8AP7 - chains F and R of the 30 polymer chains in the assembly; structure by electron microscopy, 2.70 A resolution.

== Chain F ==
Name: subunit-f
Source organism: Trypanosoma brucei brucei
UniProt: Q57ZE2 (Q57ZE2_TRYB2); numbering as in UniProt (aligned over 1-145)
Amino-acid sequence (145 residues; row label = number of the first residue in the row):
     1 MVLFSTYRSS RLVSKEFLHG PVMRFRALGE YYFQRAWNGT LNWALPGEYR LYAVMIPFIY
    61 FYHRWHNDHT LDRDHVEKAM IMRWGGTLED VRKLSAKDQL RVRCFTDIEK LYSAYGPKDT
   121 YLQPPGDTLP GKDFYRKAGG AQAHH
Disordered / not traced: 1, 137-145
Small-molecule neighbours:
  - 1,2-diacyl-sn-glycero-3-phosphocholine (PC1), molecule 1: A44, L45, P46, L51, Y52, M55, I56, P57, Y60, F61, R64
  - 1,2-diacyl-sn-glycero-3-phosphocholine (PC1), molecule 2: W65, D68, H69

== Chain R ==
Name: ATPEG4
Source organism: Trypanosoma brucei brucei
Amino-acid sequence (62 residues; each row starts with the number of its first residue):
     1 MLLGGFVPRR FSQFNRDPCW MFFIFSVGFW LGEYPAMMIK YNARDLVYDP HRYVWSHHDD
    61 HH
Small-molecule neighbours:
  - 1,2-diacyl-sn-glycero-3-phosphocholine (PC1), molecule 1: M1, L2, F23, S26, W30, E33, Y34, M37
  - 1,2-diacyl-sn-glycero-3-phosphocholine (PC1), molecule 2: P18, M21, F22, F25

== How chain F and chain R interact ==
Residue-residue contacts (81):
  W37(F) - L3(R)
  W37(F) - G4(R)
  W37(F) - G5(R)
  G39(F) - M1(R)
  G39(F) - L3(R)
  L41(F) - M1(R)  hydrophobic
  L45(F) - M1(R)  hydrogen bond (backbone-backbone)
  P46(F) - M1(R)  hydrogen bond (backbone-backbone)
  P46(F) - L2(R)
  G47(F) - M1(R)
  G47(F) - L2(R)
  G47(F) - L3(R)  hydrogen bond (backbone-backbone)
  G47(F) - G4(R)
  E48(F) - G4(R)
  E48(F) - G5(R)
  Y49(F) - L2(R)  hydrophobic
  Y49(F) - L3(R)
  Y49(F) - G4(R)  hydrogen bond (backbone-backbone)
  Y49(F) - G5(R)
  Y49(F) - V7(R)  hydrophobic
  R50(F) - F6(R)
  R50(F) - D17(R)  salt bridge
  R50(F) - C19(R)
  R50(F) - W20(R)
  Y52(F) - M1(R)  hydrogen bond (side chain-backbone)
  Y52(F) - L2(R)  hydrophobic
  A53(F) - W20(R)  hydrophobic
  A53(F) - F23(R)
  V54(F) - C19(R)  hydrophobic
  V54(F) - F22(R)
  P57(F) - F22(R)  hydrophobic
  P57(F) - S26(R)
  F61(F) - S26(R)
  F61(F) - F29(R)  hydrophobic
  R64(F) - E33(R)  salt bridge
  K78(F) - W55(R)
  K78(F) - D60(R)  salt bridge
  A79(F) - W55(R)  hydrophobic
  M82(F) - V54(R)
  M82(F) - W55(R)
  R83(F) - H51(R)  hydrogen bond (backbone-side chain)
  R83(F) - R52(R)
  R83(F) - W55(R)  hydrogen bond (side chain-backbone)
  W84(F) - D49(R)  hydrogen bond
  W84(F) - P50(R)
  W84(F) - H51(R)
  R101(F) - D45(R)  hydrogen bond (side chain-backbone)
  R101(F) - V47(R)
  V102(F) - D49(R)
  C104(F) - K40(R)
  C104(F) - Y41(R)
  F105(F) - Y48(R)  hydrophobic
  F105(F) - D49(R)
  F105(F) - R52(R)
  D107(F) - Y41(R)  hydrogen bond
  I108(F) - Y41(R)
  L111(F) - Y41(R)  hydrophobic
  Y112(F) - Y48(R)  hydrogen bond
  D119(F) - R52(R)
  D119(F) - Y53(R)  hydrogen bond (backbone-side chain)
  T120(F) - R52(R)
  Y121(F) - Y53(R)
  Y121(F) - S56(R)
  Y121(F) - H58(R)
  L122(F) - Y53(R)
  Q123(F) - Y53(R)
  P124(F) - Y53(R)
  D127(F) - Y53(R)
  L129(F) - P50(R)
  L129(F) - R52(R)
  L129(F) - Y53(R)  hydrophobic
  P130(F) - P50(R)
  P130(F) - H51(R)
  P130(F) - Y53(R)
  G131(F) - Y53(R)
  G131(F) - V54(R)
  K132(F) - Y53(R)
  K132(F) - V54(R)
  K132(F) - D59(R)  salt bridge
  F134(F) - H51(R)
  Y135(F) - H51(R)  hydrogen bond
Also at the interface, not in a pair above, chain F (43 interface residues in all): Y32, F58
Also at the interface, not in a pair above, chain R (33 interface residues in all): M37, L46

== Summary ==
43 residues of chain F and 33 residues of chain R are in contact, with 13 hydrogen bonds and 4 salt bridges.
Polar pairs include R50(F)-D17(R), R64(F)-E33(R) and K78(F)-D60(R). 1,2-diacyl-sn-glycero-3-phosphocholine is
bound between chain F and chain R.
Chain F is subunit-f and chain R is ATPEG4, both from Trypanosoma brucei brucei; the structure, membrane
region of the Trypanosoma brucei mitochondrial ATP synthase dimer, was determined by electron microscopy,
deposited together with 8AP6, 8AP8, 8AP9, 8APA, 8APB, 8APC and 7 further entries.
